PDB entry 7A9I | X-ray diffraction, 2.10 A resolution | chain A

Chain A:
Molecule: Cfl
Organism: Pectobacterium brasiliense
UniProt: M4GWN4 (M4GWN4_9GAMM); residue numbers follow UniProt; this construct covers 1-516
Sequence (537 residues; each row starts with the number of its first residue; numbers below 1 keep their minus sign (Met-20 is residue -20)):
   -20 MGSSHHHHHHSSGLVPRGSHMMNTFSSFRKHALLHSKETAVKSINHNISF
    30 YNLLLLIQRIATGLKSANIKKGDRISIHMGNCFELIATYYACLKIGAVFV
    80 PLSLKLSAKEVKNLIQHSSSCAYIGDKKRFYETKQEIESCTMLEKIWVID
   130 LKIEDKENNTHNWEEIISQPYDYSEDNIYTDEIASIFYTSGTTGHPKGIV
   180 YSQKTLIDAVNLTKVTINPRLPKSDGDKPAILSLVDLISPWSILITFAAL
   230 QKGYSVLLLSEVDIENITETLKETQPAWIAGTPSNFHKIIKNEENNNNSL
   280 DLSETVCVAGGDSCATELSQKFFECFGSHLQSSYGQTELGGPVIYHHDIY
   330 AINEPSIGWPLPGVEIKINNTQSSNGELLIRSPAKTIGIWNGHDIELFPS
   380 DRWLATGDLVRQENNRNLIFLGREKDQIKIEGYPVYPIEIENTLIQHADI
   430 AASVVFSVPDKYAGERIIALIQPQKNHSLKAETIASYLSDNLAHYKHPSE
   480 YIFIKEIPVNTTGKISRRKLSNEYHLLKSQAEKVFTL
Disordered / not traced: -20 to 0, 169-175, 203-206, 489-493
Differences from the reference sequence: initiating methionine (-20); expression tag (-19 to 0)
Small-molecule neighbours: R4Z (6-ethyl-1-oxidanylidene-indene-4-carboxylic acid): Tyr180, Pro219, Trp220, Leu223, Gly289, Gly290, Ser312, Tyr313, Gly314, Gln315, Thr316, Gly319, Gly320, Pro321
Reported in the primary citation:
  - binding site for R4Z: Trp220
  - binding site for R4Z: Gly289 to Leu297 (proposed by the authors, not directly observed)
  - mutagenesis - R395G: increased catalytic activity on the panel of carboxylic acids
  - mutagenesis - A294P/R395G, R395G (Tm change 5 degC): increased stability
  - mutagenesis - A294P/R395G: increased catalytic activity

Summary:
Chain A binds compound R4Z. The paper reports a binding site for R4Z at Trp220 and Gly289; A294P/R395G and
R395G increase stability.
Chain A is Cfl (Pectobacterium brasiliense); the structure, Crystal structure of Coronafacic Acid Ligase from
Pectobacterium brasiliense, was determined by X-ray diffraction, deposited together with 7A9J.
